PDB entry 6ALG | electron microscopy, 3.70 A resolution | chains A and J of the 9 polymer chains in the assembly

== Chain A ==
Molecule: 29-nt DNA strand
Sequence (29 nucleotides; each row starts with the number of its first residue):
     1 GGGCTACCTC TCCATGACGG CGAATACCC

== Chain J ==
Name: DNA-directed RNA polymerase subunit beta'
From: Escherichia coli (strain K12)
Notes: EC 2.7.7.6
Reference sequence: P0A8T7 (RPOC_ECOLI); residue numbers follow UniProt; this construct covers 1-1407
Sequence (1407 residues; each row starts with the number of its first residue):
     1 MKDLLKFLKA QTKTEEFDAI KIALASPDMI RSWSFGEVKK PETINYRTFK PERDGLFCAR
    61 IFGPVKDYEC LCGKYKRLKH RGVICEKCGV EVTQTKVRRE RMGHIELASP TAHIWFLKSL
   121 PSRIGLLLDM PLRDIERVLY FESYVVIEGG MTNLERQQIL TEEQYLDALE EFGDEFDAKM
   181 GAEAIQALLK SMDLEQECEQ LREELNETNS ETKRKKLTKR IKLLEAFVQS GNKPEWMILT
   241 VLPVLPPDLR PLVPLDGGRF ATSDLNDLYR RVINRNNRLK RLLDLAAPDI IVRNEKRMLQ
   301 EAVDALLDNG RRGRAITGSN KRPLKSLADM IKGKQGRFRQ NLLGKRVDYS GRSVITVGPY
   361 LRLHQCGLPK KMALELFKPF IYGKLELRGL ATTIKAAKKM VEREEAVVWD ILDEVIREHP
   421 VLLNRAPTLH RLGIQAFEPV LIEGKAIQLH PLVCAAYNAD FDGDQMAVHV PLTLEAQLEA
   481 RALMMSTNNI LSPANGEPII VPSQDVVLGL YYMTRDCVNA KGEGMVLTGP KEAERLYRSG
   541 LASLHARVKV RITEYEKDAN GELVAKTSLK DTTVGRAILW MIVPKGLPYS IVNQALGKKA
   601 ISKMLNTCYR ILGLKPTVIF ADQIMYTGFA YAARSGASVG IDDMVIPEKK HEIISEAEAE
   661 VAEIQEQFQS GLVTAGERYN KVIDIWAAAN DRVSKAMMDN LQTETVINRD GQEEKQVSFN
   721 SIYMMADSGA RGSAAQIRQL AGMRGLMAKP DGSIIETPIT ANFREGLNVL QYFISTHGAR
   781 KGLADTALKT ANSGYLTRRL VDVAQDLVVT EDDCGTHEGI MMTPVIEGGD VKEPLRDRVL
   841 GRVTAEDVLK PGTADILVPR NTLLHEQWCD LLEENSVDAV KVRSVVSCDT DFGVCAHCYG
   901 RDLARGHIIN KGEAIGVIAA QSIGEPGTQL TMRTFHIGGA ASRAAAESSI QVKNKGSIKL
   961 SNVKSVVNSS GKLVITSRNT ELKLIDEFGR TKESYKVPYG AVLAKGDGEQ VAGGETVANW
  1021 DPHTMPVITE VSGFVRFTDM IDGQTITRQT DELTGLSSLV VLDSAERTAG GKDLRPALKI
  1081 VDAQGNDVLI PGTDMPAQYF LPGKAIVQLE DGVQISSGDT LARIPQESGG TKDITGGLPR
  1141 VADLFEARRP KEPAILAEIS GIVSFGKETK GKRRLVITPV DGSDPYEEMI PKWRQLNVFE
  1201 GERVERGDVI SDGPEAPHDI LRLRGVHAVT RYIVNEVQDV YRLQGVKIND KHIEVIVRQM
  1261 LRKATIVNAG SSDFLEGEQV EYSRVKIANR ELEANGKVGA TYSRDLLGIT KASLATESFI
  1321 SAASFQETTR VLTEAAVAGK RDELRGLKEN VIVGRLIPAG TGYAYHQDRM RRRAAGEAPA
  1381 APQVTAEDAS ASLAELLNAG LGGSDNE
Not modelled in the structure: 1-15, 933-947, 1127-1134, 1374-1407
Metal / ion sites: Zn2+ site 1: Cys70, Cys72, Cys85, Cys88; Mg2+: Asp460, Asp464 (shared with 1 residue of chain R); Zn2+ site 2: Cys814, Cys888, Cys895, Cys898
Swiss-Prot annotation at these positions:
  - binding site (Zn(2+)): Cys70, Cys72, Cys85, Cys88, Cys814, Cys888, Cys895, Cys898
  - binding site (Mg(2+)): Asp460, Asp462, Asp464
  - modified residue: Lys983 (N6-acetyllysine)
  - mutagenesis: Gln504 (Q504P: Resistant to antibiotics salinamide A and B), Asn690 (N690D: Resistant to antibiotics salinamide A and B), Met697 (M697V: Resistant to antibiotics salinamide A and B), Ala735 (A735T: Resistant to antibiotics salinamide A and B), Arg738 (R738C/H/P/S: Resistant to antibiotics salinamide A and B), Ala748 (A748E: Resistant to antibiotics salinamide A and B), Pro758 (P758S/T: Resistant to antibiotics salinamide A and B), Phe763 (F763C: Resistant to antibiotics salinamide A and B), Ser775 (S775A: Resistant to antibiotics salinamide A and B), Ala779 (A779T/V: Resistant to antibiotics salinamide A and B), Arg780 (R780C: Resistant to antibiotics salinamide A and B), Gly782 (G782A/C: Resistant to antibiotics salinamide A and B), 1 further mutagenesis entry in UniProt
From the paper describing this entry:
  - conformationally variable residues: Arg322
  - contacts within the chain: Asp264-Arg322 (salt bridge)

== Chain A / chain J interface ==
Residue-residue contacts - 13 pairs, chain A then chain J:
  DT5(A) - Arg47(J)  salt bridge to the phosphate
  DC7(A) - Arg270(J)  phosphate contact
  DC8(A) - Arg270(J)  salt bridge to the phosphate
  DC8(A) - Asn274(J)  hydrogen bond to the phosphate
  DT9(A) - Arg275(J)  base contact
  DT9(A) - Met298(J)  base contact
  DT9(A) - Arg314(J)  base contact
  DC10(A) - Ile316(J)  base contact
  DG20(A) - Arg1148(J)  hydrogen bond to the phosphate
  DC21(A) - Glu1146(J)  phosphate contact
  DC21(A) - Arg1148(J)  salt bridge to the phosphate
  DT25(A) - Pro131(J)  phosphate contact
  DC29(A) - Lys1170(J)  phosphate contact
Interface residues without a listed pair, chain J (15 interface residues in all): Arg133, Arg271, Arg281, Lys321

== Summary ==
9 residues of chain A face 15 of chain J across their interface, with 2 hydrogen bonds and 3 salt bridges.
Among the polar pairs are DC8(A)-Asn274(J), DG20(A)-Arg1148(J) and DT5(A)-Arg47(J). From the paper:
conformational variability at Arg322(J); contacts within the chain involving Asp264(J) and Arg322(J).
Here chain A is a 29-nt DNA strand and chain J is DNA-directed RNA polymerase subunit beta' (Escherichia coli
(strain K12)). Entry 6ALG (CryoEM structure of HK022 Nun - E.coli RNA polymerase elongation complex) was
determined by electron microscopy (same publication as 6ALF and 6ALH).
